PDB entry 4YA2 | X-ray diffraction, 2.70 A resolution | chains S and T of the 34 polymer chains in the assembly

Chain S:
Name: Proteasome subunit alpha type-6
From: Saccharomyces cerevisiae S288c
Notes: EC 3.4.25.1
UniProt: P40302 (PSA6_YEAST); residues 0-233 here correspond to UniProt positions 1-234 (UniProt number = residue number + 1)
Sequence (234 residues; row label = number of the first residue in the row; numbering starts at 0):
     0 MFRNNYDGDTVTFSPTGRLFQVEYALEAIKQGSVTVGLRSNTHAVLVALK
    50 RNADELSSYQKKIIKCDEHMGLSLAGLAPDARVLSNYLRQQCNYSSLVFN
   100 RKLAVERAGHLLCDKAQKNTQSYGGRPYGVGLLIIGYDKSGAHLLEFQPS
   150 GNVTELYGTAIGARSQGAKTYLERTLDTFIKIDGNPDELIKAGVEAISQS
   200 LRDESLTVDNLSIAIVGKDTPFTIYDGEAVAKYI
Unresolved in the structure: 0-2

Chain T:
Name: Probable proteasome subunit alpha type-7
From: Saccharomyces cerevisiae S288c
Notes: EC 3.4.25.1
UniProt: P21242 (PSA7_YEAST); residues -3 to 284 here correspond to UniProt positions 1-288 (UniProt number = residue number + 4)
Sequence (288 residues; row label = number of the first residue in the row; numbers below 1 keep their minus sign (Met-3 is residue -3)):
    -3 MTSIGTGYDLSNSVFSPDGRNFQVEYAVKAVENGTTSIGIKCNDGVVFAV
    47 EKLITSKLLVPQKNVKIQVVDRHIGCVYSGLIPDGRHLVNRGREEAASFK
    97 KLYKTPIPIPAFADRLGQYVQAHTLYNSVRPFGVSTIFGGVDKNGAHLYM
   147 LEPSGSYWGYKGAATGKGRQSAKAELEKLVDHHPEGLSAREAVKQAAKII
   197 YLAHEDNKEKDFELEISWCSLSETNGLHKFVKGDLLQEAIDFAQKEINGD
   247 DDEDEDDSDNVMSSDDENAPVATNANATTDQEGDIHLE
Unresolved in the structure: -3 to 1, 245-284

Chain S / chain T interface:
Contacting residue pairs (67):
  Tyr5(S) - Asp5(T)  hydrogen bond
  Tyr5(S) - Leu6(T)  hydrophobic
  Tyr5(S) - Tyr22(T)  hydrophobic
  Thr9(S) - Arg126(T)
  Val10(S) - Gln19(T)
  Val10(S) - Asn123(T)
  Val10(S) - Ser124(T)
  Val10(S) - Val125(T)
  Val10(S) - Arg126(T)
  Thr11(S) - Leu6(T)
  Thr11(S) - Gln19(T)
  Phe12(S) - Gln19(T)  hydrogen bond (backbone-side chain)
  Phe12(S) - Tyr22(T)
  Phe12(S) - Ala23(T)  hydrophobic
  Phe12(S) - Arg126(T)
  Phe12(S) - Pro127(T)
  Ser13(S) - Tyr22(T)
  Pro14(S) - Tyr22(T)  hydrophobic
  Pro14(S) - Lys25(T)
  Thr15(S) - Lys25(T)
  Gly16(S) - Tyr22(T)
  Gly16(S) - Lys25(T)
  Gly16(S) - Ala26(T)
  Leu18(S) - Leu77(T)  hydrophobic
  Leu18(S) - Arg126(T)
  Arg38(S) - Val56(T)
  Glu105(S) - Lys59(T)  salt bridge
  His109(S) - Arg82(T)  hydrogen bond
  Cys112(S) - Pro79(T)  hydrophobic
  Cys112(S) - Arg82(T)
  Asp113(S) - Arg82(T)  salt bridge
  Asp113(S) - Asn86(T)
  Gln116(S) - Pro79(T)
  Gln116(S) - Asp80(T)
  Gln116(S) - His83(T)  hydrogen bond
  Thr119(S) - Arg126(T)  hydrogen bond (backbone-side chain)
  Gln120(S) - His119(T)
  Gln120(S) - Val125(T)
  Gln120(S) - Arg126(T)  hydrogen bond (backbone-backbone)
  Gln120(S) - Pro127(T)
  Gln120(S) - Phe128(T)
  Ser121(S) - Ser124(T)
  Tyr122(S) - Ser124(T)  hydrogen bond (backbone-backbone)
  His142(S) - Lys59(T)
  Ser149(S) - Pro79(T)
  Gly150(S) - Pro79(T)
  Asn151(S) - Ile78(T)
  Asn151(S) - Pro79(T)
  Thr153(S) - Leu55(T)
  Thr153(S) - Asn60(T)
  Glu154(S) - Leu55(T)
  Glu154(S) - Val56(T)  hydrogen bond (backbone-backbone)
  Glu154(S) - Lys59(T)  salt bridge
  Glu154(S) - Asn60(T)  hydrogen bond (backbone-side chain)
  Leu155(S) - Leu54(T)
  Leu155(S) - Leu55(T)  hydrophobic
  Leu155(S) - Val56(T)
  Tyr156(S) - Leu54(T)  hydrogen bond (backbone-backbone)
  Tyr156(S) - Leu55(T)
  Tyr156(S) - Val56(T)  hydrophobic
  Tyr156(S) - Pro57(T)
  Gly157(S) - Leu54(T)
  Lys168(S) - Leu54(T)
  Leu171(S) - Leu54(T)
  Glu172(S) - Ser52(T)  hydrogen bond
  Glu172(S) - Lys53(T)
  Leu175(S) - Lys53(T)
Interface residues without a listed pair, chain S (36 interface residues in all): Asn4, Lys117, Val152
Interface residues without a listed pair, chain T (30 interface residues in all): Gly129

Summary:
The interface between chain S and chain T involves 36 residues on one side and 30 on the other; the contacts
include 11 hydrogen bonds and 3 salt bridges. Polar pairs include Glu105(S)-Lys59(T), Asp113(S)-Arg82(T) and
Glu154(S)-Lys59(T).
Here chain S is Proteasome subunit alpha type-6 and chain T is Probable proteasome subunit alpha type-7, both
from Saccharomyces cerevisiae S288c. Entry 4YA2 (Yeast 20S proteasome beta2-H116N mutant in complex with
Ac-LAE-ep) was determined by X-ray diffraction, deposited together with 4Y69, 4Y6A, 4Y6V, 4Y6Z, 4Y70, 4Y74 and
34 further entries.
